PDB entry 9BTN | X-ray diffraction, 2.04 A resolution | chains A and L

[Chain A]
Name: Leucine-rich repeat protein SHOC-2
Source organism: Homo sapiens
Reference sequence: Q9UQ13 (SHOC2_HUMAN); residues 80-582 here = UniProt positions 80-582
Sequence (505 residues; row label = number of the first residue in the row):
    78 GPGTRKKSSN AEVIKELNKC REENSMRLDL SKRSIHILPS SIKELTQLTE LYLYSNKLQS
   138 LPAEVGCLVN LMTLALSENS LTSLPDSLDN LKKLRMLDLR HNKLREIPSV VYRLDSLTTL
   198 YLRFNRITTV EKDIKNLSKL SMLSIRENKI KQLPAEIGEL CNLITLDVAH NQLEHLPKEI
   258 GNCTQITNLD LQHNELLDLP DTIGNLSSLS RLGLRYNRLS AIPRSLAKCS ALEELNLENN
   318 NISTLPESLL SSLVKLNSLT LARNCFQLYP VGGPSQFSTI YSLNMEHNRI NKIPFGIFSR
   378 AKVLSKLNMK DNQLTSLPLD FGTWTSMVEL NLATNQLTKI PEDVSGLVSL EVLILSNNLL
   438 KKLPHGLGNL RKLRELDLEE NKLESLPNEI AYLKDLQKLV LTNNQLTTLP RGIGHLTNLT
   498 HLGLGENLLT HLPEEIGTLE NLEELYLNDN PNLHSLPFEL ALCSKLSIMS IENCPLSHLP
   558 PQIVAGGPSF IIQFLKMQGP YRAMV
Disordered / not traced: 78-84, 580-582
Sequence notes: expression tag (78-79)
Reported in the primary citation:
  - binding site for cyclic peptide (chain L): Glu155, Met173, Asp175, Arg177, Arg200, Met219, Arg223, Thr242, Asp244, Asn265, Gln269, Arg288, Glu311
  - mutagenesis - G290A: unchanged stability
  - mutagenesis - G290A: abolished binding to compound 6

[Chain L]
Name: cyclic peptide
Sequence (15 residues; row label = number of the first residue in the row):
     1 FKDWYGEIWF DGVXX
Modified positions: CCS (carboxymethylated cysteine) at position 14; NH2 (amino group) at position 15
Covalent attachments: covalent link Phe1-CCS_14

[How chain A and chain L interact]
Residue-residue contacts - 33 pairs, chain A then chain L:
  Tyr131(A) - Tyr5(L)
  Ala152(A) - Trp4(L)  hydrophobic
  Ser154(A) - Tyr5(L)
  Glu155(A) - Tyr5(L)  hydrogen bond
  Asp175(A) - Trp4(L)  hydrogen bond
  Arg177(A) - Asp3(L)  salt bridge
  Arg177(A) - Trp4(L)
  Arg177(A) - Tyr5(L)
  Arg177(A) - Glu7(L)  salt bridge
  His178(A) - Glu7(L)  salt bridge
  Tyr198(A) - Trp4(L)
  Arg200(A) - Glu7(L)  salt bridge
  Arg200(A) - Ile8(L)  hydrogen bond (side chain-backbone)
  Arg200(A) - Trp9(L)
  Met219(A) - Trp9(L)  hydrophobic
  Arg223(A) - Asp11(L)  salt bridge
  Thr242(A) - Trp9(L)
  Thr242(A) - Phe10(L)
  Asp244(A) - Trp9(L)
  Asn265(A) - Phe10(L)
  Leu266(A) - Phe10(L)
  Asp267(A) - Phe10(L)  hydrogen bond (side chain-backbone)
  Gln269(A) - Asp11(L)  hydrogen bond
  Arg288(A) - Phe1(L)
  Arg288(A) - Val13(L)
  Leu289(A) - Val13(L)
  Gly290(A) - Val13(L)
  Arg292(A) - Asp11(L)  salt bridge
  Arg292(A) - Gly12(L)
  Glu311(A) - Val13(L)
  Glu311(A) - CCS_14(L)
  Asn313(A) - Gly12(L)  hydrogen bond (side chain-backbone)
  Asn313(A) - Val13(L)
Interface residues without a listed pair, chain A (28 interface residues in all): Tyr129, Ser132, Met173, Ser221, Leu243

[Overview]
28 residues of chain A and 12 residues of chain L are in contact; the contacts include 6 hydrogen bonds and 6
salt bridges. Polar pairs include Arg177(A)-Asp3(L), Arg177(A)-Glu7(L) and His178(A)-Glu7(L). The paper
reports a binding site for cyclic peptide (chain L) at Glu155(A), Met173(A) and Asp175(A) among others; G290A
of chain A abolishes binding to compound 6.
Chain A is Leucine-rich repeat protein SHOC-2 (Homo sapiens) and chain L is cyclic peptide; the structure,
Structure of human SHOC2 in complex with a cyclic peptide, was determined by X-ray diffraction, deposited
together with 9OVJ, 9BTM and 9BTP.
